Entry 5R4A (X-ray diffraction, 1.20 A resolution); this record covers chains B and C of the 5 polymer chains in the assembly.

== Chain B ==
Protein: gamma-chymotrypsin
Source organism: Bos taurus
Notes: EC 3.4.21.1
UniProt: P00766 (CTRA_BOVIN); residue numbers follow UniProt; this construct covers 16-146
Sequence (131 residues; numbered 16 to 146; the number before each row is that of its first residue):
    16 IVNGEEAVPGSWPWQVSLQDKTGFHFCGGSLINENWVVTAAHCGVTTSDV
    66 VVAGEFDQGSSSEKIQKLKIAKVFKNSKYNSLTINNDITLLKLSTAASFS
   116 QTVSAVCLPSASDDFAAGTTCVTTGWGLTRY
Disulfide bonds: Cys42-Cys58
UniProt features mapped onto this chain:
  - active site (Charge relay system): His57, Asp102

== Chain C ==
Protein: gamma-chymotrypsin
Source organism: Bos taurus
Notes: EC 3.4.21.1
UniProt: P00766 (CTRA_BOVIN); residues 149-245 here = UniProt positions 149-245
Sequence (97 residues; numbered 149 to 245; the number before each row is that of its first residue):
   149 ANTPDRLQQASLPLLSNTNCKKYWGTKIKDAMICAGASGVSSCMGDSGGP
   199 LVCKKNGAWTLVGIVSWGSSTCSTSTPGVYARVTALVNWVQQTLAAN
Disordered / not traced: 149-150
Disulfide bonds: Cys168-Cys182, Cys191-Cys220
UniProt features mapped onto this chain:
  - active site: Ser195 (Charge relay system)

== How chain B and chain C interact ==
Pairs across the interface (151):
  Ile16(B) - Gln156(C)
  Ile16(B) - Ala158(C)  hydrophobic
  Ile16(B) - Ser189(C)
  Ile16(B) - Asp194(C)  hydrogen bond (backbone-side chain)
  Val17(B) - Val188(C)
  Val17(B) - Ser189(C)  hydrogen bond (backbone-backbone)
  Val17(B) - Cys220(C)  hydrophobic
  Val17(B) - Thr222(C)
  Asn18(B) - Gly187(C)  hydrogen bond (side chain-backbone)
  Asn18(B) - Val188(C)
  Asn18(B) - Thr222(C)
  Gly19(B) - Gln157(C)
  Glu20(B) - Gln156(C)
  Glu20(B) - Gln157(C)  hydrogen bond (backbone-backbone)
  Glu21(B) - Arg154(C)  salt bridge
  Glu21(B) - Leu155(C)
  Glu21(B) - Gln156(C)
  Ala22(B) - Leu155(C)  hydrogen bond (backbone-backbone)
  Ala22(B) - Gln157(C)
  Trp27(B) - Gln157(C)  hydrogen bond
  Trp27(B) - Trp207(C)  hydrophobic
  Trp29(B) - Trp207(C)  hydrophobic
  Gln30(B) - Leu155(C)
  Gln30(B) - Pro198(C)
  His40(B) - Gly193(C)  hydrogen bond (side chain-backbone)
  Cys42(B) - Ser195(C)  hydrogen bond (side chain-backbone)
  Gly43(B) - Ser195(C)  hydrogen bond (backbone-backbone)
  Gly43(B) - Gly196(C)
  Gly43(B) - Gly197(C)
  Gly44(B) - Gly196(C)
  Gly44(B) - Gly197(C)
  Ser45(B) - Pro198(C)
  Ser45(B) - Leu209(C)
  Ile47(B) - Val238(C)  hydrophobic
  Ile47(B) - Leu242(C)  hydrophobic
  Asn48(B) - Leu242(C)
  Trp51(B) - Leu242(C)  hydrophobic
  Trp51(B) - Asn245(C)
  Val53(B) - Gly196(C)
  Val53(B) - Leu209(C)  hydrophobic
  Val53(B) - Ile212(C)  hydrophobic
  Thr54(B) - Gly196(C)
  Thr54(B) - Ile212(C)
  Ala55(B) - Gly196(C)
  Ala55(B) - Ile212(C)
  His57(B) - Ser195(C)  hydrogen bond
  His57(B) - Ser214(C)
  Cys58(B) - Ser195(C)
  Phe71(B) - Asp153(C)
  Phe71(B) - Arg154(C)
  Phe71(B) - Leu155(C)  hydrogen bond (backbone-backbone)
  Asp72(B) - Asp153(C)
  Asp72(B) - Arg154(C)  salt bridge
  Gln73(B) - Asp153(C)  hydrogen bond (backbone-backbone)
  Gly74(B) - Asp153(C)
  Phe89(B) - Trp237(C)
  Phe89(B) - Thr241(C)
  Phe89(B) - Asn245(C)
  Asn91(B) - Leu234(C)
  Asn91(B) - Trp237(C)
  Thr98(B) - Met180(C)
  Ile99(B) - Met180(C)
  Ile99(B) - Ser214(C)
  Ile99(B) - Trp215(C)
  Asn100(B) - Lys177(C)
  Asn100(B) - Ala179(C)
  Asn100(B) - Met180(C)
  Asn101(B) - Ala179(C)
  Asn101(B) - Leu234(C)
  Asp102(B) - Ser214(C)  hydrogen bond
  Asp102(B) - Ala229(C)
  Ile103(B) - Ile212(C)  hydrophobic
  Ile103(B) - Leu234(C)  hydrophobic
  Ile103(B) - Trp237(C)  hydrophobic
  Ile103(B) - Val238(C)  hydrophobic
  Leu105(B) - Trp237(C)  hydrophobic
  Leu105(B) - Thr241(C)
  Leu105(B) - Leu242(C)  hydrophobic
  Lys107(B) - Asn245(C)  hydrogen bond (side chain-backbone)
  Val121(B) - Val200(C)  hydrophobic
  Val121(B) - Trp207(C)
  Val121(B) - Leu209(C)
  Cys122(B) - Trp207(C)  hydrogen bond (backbone-backbone)
  Cys122(B) - Thr208(C)
  Cys122(B) - Leu209(C)  hydrogen bond (backbone-backbone)
  Leu123(B) - Thr208(C)
  Leu123(B) - Val238(C)  hydrophobic
  Pro124(B) - Thr208(C)
  Pro124(B) - Leu209(C)
  Pro124(B) - Val231(C)
  Pro124(B) - Thr232(C)
  Pro124(B) - Val235(C)
  Ser125(B) - Thr232(C)
  Ala126(B) - Thr232(C)
  Ala126(B) - Val235(C)
  Ala126(B) - Asn236(C)
  Asp128(B) - Thr232(C)
  Asp129(B) - Lys203(C)
  Phe130(B) - Leu162(C)  hydrophobic
  Phe130(B) - Lys203(C)
  Phe130(B) - Val210(C)  hydrophobic
  Ala131(B) - Leu162(C)
  Ala132(B) - Leu162(C)
  Ala132(B) - Leu163(C)
  Ala132(B) - Ser164(C)
  Gly133(B) - Leu162(C)  hydrogen bond (backbone-backbone)
  Thr134(B) - Leu160(C)
  Thr134(B) - Pro161(C)
  Thr134(B) - Leu162(C)  hydrogen bond (backbone-backbone)
  Thr135(B) - Ser159(C)
  Thr135(B) - Leu160(C)
  Cys136(B) - Ser159(C)
  Cys136(B) - Leu160(C)  hydrogen bond (backbone-backbone)
  Cys136(B) - Leu162(C)  hydrophobic
  Cys136(B) - Val200(C)
  Cys136(B) - Cys201(C)  disulfide
  Val137(B) - Ala158(C)
  Val137(B) - Ser159(C)
  Val137(B) - Pro198(C)
  Val137(B) - Leu199(C)
  Val137(B) - Val200(C)  hydrogen bond (backbone-backbone)
  Val137(B) - Trp207(C)  hydrophobic
  Thr138(B) - Gln157(C)
  Thr138(B) - Ala158(C)  hydrogen bond (backbone-backbone)
  Thr138(B) - Leu160(C)
  Thr138(B) - Ser190(C)
  Thr138(B) - Pro198(C)  hydrogen bond (side chain-backbone)
  Thr138(B) - Val213(C)
  Thr139(B) - Gln156(C)
  Thr139(B) - Gln157(C)
  Thr139(B) - Pro198(C)
  Gly140(B) - Leu155(C)
  Gly140(B) - Gln156(C)  hydrogen bond (backbone-backbone)
  Gly140(B) - Asp194(C)
  Trp141(B) - Thr151(C)
  Trp141(B) - Pro152(C)
  Trp141(B) - Asp153(C)  hydrogen bond (side chain-backbone)
  Trp141(B) - Arg154(C)
  Trp141(B) - Leu155(C)
  Trp141(B) - Asp194(C)
  Gly142(B) - Pro152(C)
  Gly142(B) - Met192(C)
  Gly142(B) - Gly193(C)
  Gly142(B) - Asp194(C)  hydrogen bond (backbone-side chain)
  Leu143(B) - Thr151(C)
  Leu143(B) - Cys191(C)
  Leu143(B) - Met192(C)  hydrogen bond (backbone-backbone)
  Thr144(B) - Pro152(C)
  Tyr146(B) - Met192(C)  hydrophobic
  Tyr146(B) - Ser218(C)
  Tyr146(B) - Thr219(C)
Also at the interface, not in a pair above, chain B (64 interface residues in all): Phe41, Lys90, Thr104
Also at the interface, not in a pair above, chain C (58 interface residues in all): Ala206, Tyr228
Cross-chain cystine bridges: Cys136(B)-Cys201(C)

== Summary ==
The interface between chain B and chain C involves 64 residues on one side and 58 on the other; the contacts
include 1 disulfide bond, 26 hydrogen bonds and 2 salt bridges. Polar contacts include Glu21(B)-Arg154(C),
Asp72(B)-Arg154(C) and Ile16(B)-Asp194(C).
Here chain B is gamma-chymotrypsin and chain C is gamma-chymotrypsin, both from Bos taurus. Entry 5R4A
(Crystal Structure of deuterated gamma-Chymotrypsin at pH 9, room temperature) was determined by X-ray
diffraction.
